7GVV - chains A and D; structure by X-ray diffraction, 1.90 A resolution.

# Chain A
Protein: B-cell lymphoma 6 protein
Organism: Homo sapiens
Reference sequence: P41182 (BCL6_HUMAN); residue numbers follow UniProt; this construct covers 5-129
Chain sequence (128 residues; row label = number of the first residue in the row):
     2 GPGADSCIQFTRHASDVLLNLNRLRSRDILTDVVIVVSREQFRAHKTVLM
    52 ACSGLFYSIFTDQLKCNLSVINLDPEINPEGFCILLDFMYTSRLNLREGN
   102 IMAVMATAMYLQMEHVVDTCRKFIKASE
Not modelled in the structure: 2-6, 129
Differences from the reference sequence: expression tag (2-4)
Small-molecule neighbours: A1ACR (5-[(2,5-dichloropyridin-4-yl)amino]-1,3-dihydro-2H-indol-2-one): N21, R24, L25, R28, M51, A52, C53, S54, G55, Y58, Q113, M114, E115

# Chain D
Protein: WVIP tetrapeptide
Chain sequence (6 residues; numbered 0 to 5; the number before each row is that of its first residue; numbering starts at 0):
     0 XWVIPA
Modified / non-standard residues: ACE (acetyl group) at position 0

# Interface between chain A and chain D
Contacting residue pairs (11):
  C8(A) - P4(D)
  I9(A) - W1(D)  hydrophobic
  I9(A) - V2(D)
  Q10(A) - ACE_0(D)
  Q10(A) - W1(D)
  Q10(A) - V2(D)  hydrogen bond (backbone-backbone)
  Q10(A) - P4(D)
  F11(A) - ACE_0(D)
  F11(A) - W1(D)
  T12(A) - ACE_0(D)  hydrogen bond (backbone-backbone)
  T12(A) - V2(D)
Also at the interface, not in a pair above, chain D (5 interface residues in all): I3

# Overview
The chain A/chain D interface involves 5 residues from each chain; the contacts include 2 hydrogen bonds.
Backbone hydrogen bonds pair Q10(A)-V2(D) and T12(A)-ACE_0(D). Bound to chain A: compound A1ACR.
Here chain A is B-cell lymphoma 6 protein (Homo sapiens) and chain D is WVIP tetrapeptide. Entry 7GVV (Crystal
Structure of B-cell lymphoma 6 protein BTB domain in complex with ligand 4 at 14.00 ...) was determined by
X-ray diffraction (same publication as 7GUD, 7GUE, 7GUF, 7GUG, 7GUH, 7GUI and 126 further entries).
